PDB entry 8CY5 | X-ray diffraction, 2.50 A resolution | chains A and E of the 3 polymer chains in the assembly

# Chain A
Name: Site-specific DNA-methyltransferase (adenine-specific)
From: Clostridioides difficile
Notes: EC 2.1.1.72
Reference sequence: A0A031WG99 (A0A031WG99_CLODI); residue numbers follow UniProt; this construct covers 1-577
Amino-acid sequence (578 residues; row label = number of the first residue in the row; numbering starts at 0):
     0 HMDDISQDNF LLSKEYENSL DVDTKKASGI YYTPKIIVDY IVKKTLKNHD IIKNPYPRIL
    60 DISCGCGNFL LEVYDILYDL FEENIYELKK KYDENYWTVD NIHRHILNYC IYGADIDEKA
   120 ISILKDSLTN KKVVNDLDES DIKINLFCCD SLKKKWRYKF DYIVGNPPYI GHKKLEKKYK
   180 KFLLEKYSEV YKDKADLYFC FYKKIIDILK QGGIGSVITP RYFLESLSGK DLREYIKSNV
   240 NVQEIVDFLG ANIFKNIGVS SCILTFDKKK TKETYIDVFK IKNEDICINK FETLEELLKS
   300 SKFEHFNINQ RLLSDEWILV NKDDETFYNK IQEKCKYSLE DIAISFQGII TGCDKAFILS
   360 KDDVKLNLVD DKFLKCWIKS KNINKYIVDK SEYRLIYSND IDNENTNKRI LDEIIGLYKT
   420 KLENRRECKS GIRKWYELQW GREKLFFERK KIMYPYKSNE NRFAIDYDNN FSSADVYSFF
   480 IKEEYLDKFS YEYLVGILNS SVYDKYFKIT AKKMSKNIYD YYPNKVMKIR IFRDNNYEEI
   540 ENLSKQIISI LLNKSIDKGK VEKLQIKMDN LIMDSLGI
Disordered / not traced: 0-27, 133-136
Construct notes: expression tag (0)
Ion coordination: K+ site 1: Lys88, Lys89, Tyr91, Glu93; K+ site 2: Gly249, Ala250, Asn251, Val258, Ser259
Residues lining bound ligands: T8Q (N-{3-[1-(tert-butoxycarbonyl)piperidin-4-yl]propyl}adenosine): Gly28, Ile29, Tyr30, Ile61, Ser62, Gly64, Asp114, Ile115, Asp116, Cys148, Asp149, Ser150, Leu151, Asn165, Pro166, Pro167, Ile169, Lys173, Leu174, Glu175, Tyr178, Leu196, Phe200
From the paper describing this entry:
  - binding site for T8Q: Asp149, Ile169, Lys173, Leu174, Glu175, Tyr178

# Chain E
Molecule: 14-nt DNA strand
Sequence (14 nucleotides; each row starts with the number of its first residue):
     1 ATGGGACTTT TTGA

# Chain A / chain E interface
Residue-residue contacts (42; chain A residue first):
  His171(A) - DT11(E)  base contact
  His171(A) - DT12(E)  sugar contact
  Lys172(A) - DT9(E)  hydrogen bond to the base
  Lys172(A) - DT10(E)  hydrogen bond to the base
  Lys172(A) - DT11(E)  base contact
  Lys172(A) - DT12(E)  phosphate contact
  Lys176(A) - DT12(E)  salt bridge to the phosphate
  Lys176(A) - DG13(E)  phosphate contact
  Lys179(A) - DT12(E)  hydrogen bond to the phosphate
  Lys179(A) - DG13(E)  salt bridge to the phosphate
  Leu183(A) - DA14(E)  phosphate contact
  Lys191(A) - DA14(E)  phosphate contact
  Asp192(A) - DG13(E)  hydrogen bond to the phosphate
  Asp192(A) - DA14(E)  hydrogen bond to the phosphate
  Lys193(A) - DT12(E)  base contact
  Lys193(A) - DG13(E)  hydrogen bond to the base
  Asn255(A) - DG3(E)  phosphate contact
  Ile349(A) - DT10(E)  base contact
  Ile349(A) - DT11(E)  base contact
  Gly351(A) - DT10(E)  sugar contact
  Cys352(A) - DT10(E)  phosphate contact
  Asp353(A) - DT10(E)  hydrogen bond to the phosphate
  Lys378(A) - DT8(E)  phosphate contact
  Lys378(A) - DT9(E)  salt bridge to the phosphate
  Ser379(A) - DT8(E)  hydrogen bond to the phosphate
  Lys380(A) - DT8(E)  hydrogen bond to the phosphate
  Arg424(A) - DT11(E)  phosphate contact
  Arg425(A) - DT12(E)  base contact
  Arg425(A) - DG13(E)  hydrogen bond to the base
  Gln438(A) - DT11(E)  base contact
  Gln438(A) - DT12(E)  base contact
  Trp439(A) - DT11(E)  base contact
  Trp439(A) - DT12(E)  hydrogen bond to the base
  Tyr455(A) - DT8(E)  hydrogen bond to the base
  Tyr455(A) - DT9(E)  base contact
  Lys456(A) - DT8(E)  base contact
  Ser472(A) - DT10(E)  base contact
  Ala473(A) - DT10(E)  base contact
  Asp474(A) - DT8(E)  sugar contact
  Asp474(A) - DT9(E)  base contact
  Ile517(A) - DC7(E)  base contact
  Ile517(A) - DT8(E)  base contact
Interface residues without a listed pair, chain A (32 interface residues in all): Asn251, Lys254, Thr350, Lys354, Glu426, Lys515
Interface residues without a listed pair, chain E (12 interface residues in all): DT2, DG4, DG5

# In short
32 residues of chain A and 12 residues of chain E are in contact, with 12 hydrogen bonds and 3 salt bridges.
Polar pairs include Lys172(A)-DT9(E), Lys172(A)-DT10(E) and Lys193(A)-DG13(E). Chain A binds compound T8Q.
From the paper: a binding site for T8Q at Asp149(A), Ile169(A) and Lys173(A) among others.
Here chain A is Site-specific DNA-methyltransferase (adenine-specific) (Clostridioides difficile) and chain E
is a 14-nt DNA strand. Entry 8CY5 (CamA Adenine Methyltransferase Complexed to Cognate Substrate DNA and
Compound 39) was determined by X-ray diffraction, deposited together with 8CXS, 8CXT, 8CXU, 8CXV, 8CXW, 8CXX
and 7 further entries.
